Entry 7DEP (X-ray diffraction, 3.09 A resolution); this record covers chains A and B.

Chain A (and B):
Molecule: Single-stranded DNA-binding protein
Source organism: Staphylococcus aureus (strain ED98)
Notes: chain B of this document is another copy of the same molecule, construct and numbering; everything in this record applies to it too
UniProtKB: A0A3F2YLU4 (A0A3F2YLU4_STAAD); residues 1-112 here = UniProt positions 1-112
Amino-acid sequence (112 residues; numbered 1 to 112; the number before each row is that of its first residue):
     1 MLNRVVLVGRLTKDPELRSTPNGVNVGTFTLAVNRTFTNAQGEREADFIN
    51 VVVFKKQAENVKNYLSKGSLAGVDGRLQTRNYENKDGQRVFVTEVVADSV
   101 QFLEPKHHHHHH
Disordered / not traced: 37-42, 106-112 (chain B: 85-88, 107-112)
Residues lining bound ligands: 5-fluorouracil (URF): Thr12, Lys13, Thr30, Phe48, Asn50

How chain A and chain B interact:
Pairs across the interface (8; chain A residue first):
  Val6(A) with Val6(B), hydrophobic
  Val8(A) with Gln101(B)
  Gln101(A) with Val8(B)
  Leu103(A) with Val8(B), hydrophobic; Leu70(B)
  Glu104(A) with Leu103(B); Glu104(B); Pro105(B)
Interface residues without a listed pair, chain A (7 interface residues in all): Leu70, Ser99
Interface residues without a listed pair, chain B (8 interface residues in all): Thr36

In short:
7 residues of chain A face 8 of chain B across their interface. Bound to chain A: 5-fluorouracil.
Chain A and chain B are both Single-stranded DNA-binding protein (Staphylococcus aureus (strain ED98)); the
structure, S. aureus SsbB with 5-FU, was determined by X-ray diffraction, deposited together with 7D8J.
